4IO5 - chains A and B; structure by X-ray diffraction, 1.72 A resolution.

== Chain A (and B) ==
Name: AvGluR1 ligand binding domain
From: Adineta vaga
Notes: fragment: 680-812; chain B of this document is another copy of the same molecule, construct and numbering; everything in this record applies to it too
Reference sequence: E9P5T5 (E9P5T5_ADIVA); the construct has insertions or renumbered stretches relative to UniProt, so the offset changes along the chain: 3-113 = UniProt 457-567; 116-248 = UniProt 680-812
Amino-acid sequence (248 residues; numbered 1 to 248; the number before each row is that of its first residue):
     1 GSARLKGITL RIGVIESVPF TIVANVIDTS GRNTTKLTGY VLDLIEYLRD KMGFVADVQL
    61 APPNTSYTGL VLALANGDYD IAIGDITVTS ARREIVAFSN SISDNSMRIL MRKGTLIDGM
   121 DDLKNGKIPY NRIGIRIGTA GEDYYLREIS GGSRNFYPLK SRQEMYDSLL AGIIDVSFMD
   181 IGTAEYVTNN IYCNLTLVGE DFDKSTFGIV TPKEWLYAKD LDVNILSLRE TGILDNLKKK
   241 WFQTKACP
Not modelled in the structure: 27-32 (chain B: 28-33)
Sequence notes: expression tag (1-2, 114-115)
Disulfides: Cys-193/Cys-247
Small-molecule neighbours: alanine (ALA): Tyr-67, Asp-85, Ile-86, Thr-87, Arg-92, Arg-136, Gly-138, Thr-139, Ala-140, Arg-162, Asp-180, Phe-207

== Interface between chain A and chain B ==
Contacting residue pairs (46; chain A residue first):
  Gly-1(A) / Glu-214(B)  hydrogen bond (backbone-side chain)
  Ser-2(A) / Glu-214(B)
  Val-88(A) / Asn-100(B)
  Val-88(A) / Leu-226(B)  hydrophobic
  Thr-89(A) / Leu-226(B)
  Thr-89(A) / Glu-230(B)
  Ser-90(A) / Val-223(B)  hydrogen bond (side chain-backbone)
  Ser-90(A) / Leu-226(B)
  Ser-90(A) / Ser-227(B)
  Ser-90(A) / Glu-230(B)  hydrogen bond
  Arg-93(A) / Ala-218(B)
  Arg-93(A) / Lys-219(B)
  Arg-93(A) / Asp-222(B)  salt bridge
  Arg-93(A) / Val-223(B)
  Arg-93(A) / Leu-226(B)
  Glu-94(A) / Lys-219(B)  salt bridge
  Glu-94(A) / Val-223(B)
  Asn-100(A) / Val-88(B)
  Asn-100(A) / Arg-93(B)
  Asp-104(A) / Asp-104(B)
  Arg-147(A) / Glu-230(B)  hydrogen bond (side chain-backbone)
  Lys-204(A) / Arg-229(B)
  Ser-205(A) / Arg-229(B)
  Thr-206(A) / Ser-101(B)
  Thr-206(A) / Arg-229(B)  hydrogen bond
  Glu-214(A) / Gly-1(B)  hydrogen bond (side chain-backbone)
  Glu-214(A) / Ser-2(B)
  Ala-218(A) / Arg-93(B)
  Lys-219(A) / Arg-93(B)
  Lys-219(A) / Glu-94(B)  salt bridge
  Lys-219(A) / Lys-213(B)
  Asp-222(A) / Arg-93(B)  salt bridge
  Val-223(A) / Ser-90(B)  hydrogen bond (backbone-side chain)
  Val-223(A) / Arg-93(B)
  Val-223(A) / Glu-94(B)
  Leu-226(A) / Val-88(B)  hydrophobic
  Leu-226(A) / Thr-89(B)
  Leu-226(A) / Ser-90(B)
  Leu-226(A) / Arg-93(B)
  Ser-227(A) / Ser-90(B)
  Arg-229(A) / Asp-203(B)  salt bridge
  Arg-229(A) / Lys-204(B)  hydrogen bond (side chain-backbone)
  Arg-229(A) / Thr-206(B)  hydrogen bond
  Glu-230(A) / Thr-89(B)
  Glu-230(A) / Ser-90(B)  hydrogen bond
  Glu-230(A) / Arg-147(B)  hydrogen bond (backbone-side chain)
Also at the interface, not in a pair above, chain A (25 interface residues in all): Ser-101, Glu-148, Lys-213
Also at the interface, not in a pair above, chain B (27 interface residues in all): Glu-148, Ser-205, Thr-231

== Summary ==
25 residues of chain A and 27 residues of chain B are in contact; the contacts include 11 hydrogen bonds and 5
salt bridges. Among the polar pairs are Arg-93(A)/Asp-222(B), Glu-94(A)/Lys-219(B) and Arg-229(A)/Asp-203(B).
Chain A binds alanine.
Chain A and chain B are both AvGluR1 ligand binding domain (Adineta vaga); the structure, Crystal Structure of
the AvGluR1 ligand binding domain complex with alanine at 1.72 Angstrom resolution, was determined by X-ray
diffraction, deposited together with 4IO2, 4IO3, 4IO4, 4IO6 and 4IO7.
